9HIZ - chains A and T of the 8 polymer chains in the assembly; structure by X-ray diffraction, 2.90 A resolution.

Chain A:
Molecule: Immunoglobulin heavy constant gamma 1
From: Homo sapiens
UniProtKB: P01857 (IGHG1_HUMAN); residues 236-444 here correspond to UniProt positions 119-327 (UniProt number = residue number - 117)
Amino-acid sequence (217 residues; numbered 228 to 444; the number before each row is that of its first residue):
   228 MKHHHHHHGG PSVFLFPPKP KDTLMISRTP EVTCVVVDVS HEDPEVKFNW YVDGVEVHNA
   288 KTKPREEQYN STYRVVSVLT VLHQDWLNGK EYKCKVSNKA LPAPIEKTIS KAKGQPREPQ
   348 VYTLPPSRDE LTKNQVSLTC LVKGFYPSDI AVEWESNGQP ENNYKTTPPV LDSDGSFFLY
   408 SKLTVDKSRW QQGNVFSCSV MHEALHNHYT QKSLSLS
Disordered / not traced: 228-235
Sequence notes: initiating methionine (228); expression tag (229-235)
Swiss-Prot annotation at these positions:
  - glycosylation: Asn297 (N-linked (GlcNAc...) (complex) asparagine)
From the paper describing this entry:
  - post-translational modification sites: Asn297 (citing earlier work)

Chain T:
Molecule: DNA-binding protein 7d
From: Sulfolobus acidocaldarius DSM 639
UniProtKB: P13123 (DN7D_SULAC); residue numbers follow UniProt; this construct covers 2-66
Amino-acid sequence (69 residues; row label = number of the first residue in the row; numbers below 1 keep their minus sign (Asp-2 is residue -2)):
    -2 DAEFVKVKFL LNGEEKEVDT SKIRDVARQG KNVKFLYNDN GKYGAGNVDE KDAPKELLDM
    58 LARAEREKK
Sequence notes: expression tag (-2 to 1); engineered mutation Leu7 (Lys in P13123), Leu8 (Tyr in P13123), Asn9 (Lys in P13123), Arg21 (Lys in P13123), Asp22 (Lys in P13123), Ala24 (Trp in P13123), Gln26 (Val in P13123), Asn29 (Met in P13123), Lys31 (Ser in P13123), Leu33 (Thr in P13123), Asn35 (Asp in P13123), Tyr40 (Thr in P13123), Ala42 (Arg in P13123), Asn44 (Ala in P13123), Asp46 (Ser in P13123)
Swiss-Prot annotation at these positions:
  - modified residue: Lys5 (N6-methyllysine)

Chain A / chain T interface:
Residue-residue contacts (12):
  Phe241(A) with Asp-2(T)
  Phe243(A) with Asp-2(T)
  Thr260(A) with Phe1(T)
  Val262(A) with Phe1(T), hydrophobic
  Glu293(A) with Lys3(T), salt bridge
  Arg301(A) with Phe1(T); Lys3(T); Asp16(T), salt bridge
  Asn389(A) with Lys28(T); Glu47(T), hydrogen bond
  Lys392(A) with Leu55(T); Asp56(T), salt bridge
Other interface residues (no listed pair), chain A (10 interface residues in all): Glu294, Val303
Other interface residues (no listed pair), chain T (11 interface residues in all): Ala-1, Asn37, Lys48

Overview:
10 residues of chain A and 11 residues of chain T are in contact; the contacts include 1 hydrogen bond and 3
salt bridges. Polar contacts include Glu293(A)-Lys3(T), Arg301(A)-Asp16(T) and Lys392(A)-Asp56(T). The paper
reports a modification site at Asn297(A).
Chain A is Immunoglobulin heavy constant gamma 1 (Homo sapiens) and chain T is DNA-binding protein 7d
(Sulfolobus acidocaldarius DSM 639); the structure, Complex of the Nanofitin Sac7d-C3(C24A) with a human IgG1
Fc fragment, was determined by X-ray diffraction.
